Entry 5IAB (X-ray diffraction, 1.79 A resolution); this record covers chains A and E of the 4 polymer chains in the assembly.

== Chain A ==
Protein: Caspase-3
From: Homo sapiens
Notes: EC 3.4.22.56
UniProtKB: P42574 (CASP3_HUMAN); residues 1-277 here = UniProt positions 1-277
Chain sequence (278 residues; row label = number of the first residue in the row):
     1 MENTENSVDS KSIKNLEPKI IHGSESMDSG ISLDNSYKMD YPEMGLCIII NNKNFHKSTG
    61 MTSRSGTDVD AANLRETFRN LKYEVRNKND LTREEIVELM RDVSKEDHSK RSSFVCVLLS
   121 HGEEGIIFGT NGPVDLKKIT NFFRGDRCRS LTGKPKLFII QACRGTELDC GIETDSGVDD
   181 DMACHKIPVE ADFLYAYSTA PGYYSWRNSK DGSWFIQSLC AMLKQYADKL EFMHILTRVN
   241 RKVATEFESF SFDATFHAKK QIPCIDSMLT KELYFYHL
Unresolved in the structure: 1-33, 175-184
Sequence notes: engineered mutation D266 (Val in P42574); expression tag (278)
UniProt features mapped onto this chain:
  - active site: H121, C163
  - modified residue: M1 (N-acetylmethionine), K11 (N6-acetyllysine), S26 (Phosphoserine), C163 (S-nitrosocysteine), R207 (Microbial infection: ADP-riboxanated arginine)
  - mutagenesis: D9 (D9A: In P3-D3A mutant; abolished cleavage and activation, leading to prevent thiol protease activity; when associated with A-28 and A-175), D28 (D28A: In P3-D3A mutant; abolished cleavage and activation, leading to prevent thiol protease activity; when associated with A-9 and A-175), D175 (D175A: In P3-D3A mutant; abolished cleavage and activation, leading to prevent thiol protease activity; when associated with A-9 and A-28), R207 (R207A: Abolished ADP-riboxanation by C.violaceum CopC)

== Chain E ==
Protein: Ace-asp-glu-val-ask
Chain sequence (6 residues; numbered 1 to 6; the number before each row is that of its first residue):
     1 XDEVDX
Modified / non-standard residues: ACE (acetyl group) at position 1; 0QE (chloromethane) at position 6

== Chain A / chain E interface ==
Residue-residue contacts (30):
  R64(A) with D5(E), salt bridge
  S120(A) with D5(E)
  H121(A) with D5(E), salt bridge
  G122(A) with D5(E)
  Q161(A) with D5(E), hydrogen bond
  A162(A) with 0QE_6(E)
  C163(A) with D5(E), hydrogen bond (side chain-backbone); 0QE_6(E)
  Y204(A) with V4(E), hydrophobic; 0QE_6(E)
  S205(A) with V4(E); D5(E), hydrogen bond (backbone-backbone); 0QE_6(E)
  W206(A) with D2(E); E3(E); V4(E)
  R207(A) with ACE_1(E); D2(E); E3(E), salt bridge; V4(E); D5(E), salt bridge
  N208(A) with ACE_1(E); D2(E), hydrogen bond
  S209(A) with ACE_1(E), hydrogen bond (backbone-backbone); E3(E)
  W214(A) with D2(E), hydrogen bond
  E248(A) with D2(E)
  S249(A) with D2(E)
  F250(A) with D2(E), hydrogen bond (backbone-side chain)
  F256(A) with V4(E), hydrophobic
Also at the interface, not in a pair above, chain A (20 interface residues in all): S65, L168

== Overview ==
Chain A and chain E form an interface of 20 and 6 residues respectively; the contacts include 7 hydrogen bonds
and 4 salt bridges. Polar contacts include R64(A)-D5(E), H121(A)-D5(E) and R207(A)-E3(E). From UniProt:
active-site residues H121(A) and C163(A) and 4 mutagenesis sites on chain A.
Chain A is Caspase-3 (Homo sapiens) and chain E is Ace-asp-glu-val-ask; the structure, Caspase 3 V266D, was
determined by X-ray diffraction, deposited together with 5I9B, 5I9T, 5IAE, 5IAG, 5IAJ, 5IAK and 6 further
entries.
